PDB entry 7JY8 | electron microscopy, 2.40 A resolution | chains H and S of the 11 polymer chains in the assembly

== Chain H ==
Molecule: Protein RecA
Organism: Escherichia coli
Reference sequence: A0A376NU07 (A0A376NU07_ECOLX); residues 0-333 here correspond to UniProt positions 1-334 (UniProt number = residue number + 1)
Chain sequence (334 residues; row label = number of the first residue in the row; numbering starts at 0):
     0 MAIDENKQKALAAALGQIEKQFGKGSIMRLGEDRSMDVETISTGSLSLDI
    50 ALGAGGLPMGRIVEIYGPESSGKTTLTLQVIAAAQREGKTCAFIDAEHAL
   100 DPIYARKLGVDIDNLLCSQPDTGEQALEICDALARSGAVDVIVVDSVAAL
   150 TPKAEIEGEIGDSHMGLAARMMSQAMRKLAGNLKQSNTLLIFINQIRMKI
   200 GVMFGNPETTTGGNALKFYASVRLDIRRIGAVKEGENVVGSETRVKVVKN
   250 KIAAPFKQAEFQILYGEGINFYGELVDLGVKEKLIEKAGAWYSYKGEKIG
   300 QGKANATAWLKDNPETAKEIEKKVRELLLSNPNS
Disordered / not traced: 0
What the authors report for this chain:
  - mutagenesis - K286N, K302N: decreased binding to dsDNA (citing earlier work)

== Chain S ==
Molecule: 27-nt DNA strand
Sequence (27 nucleotides; numbered 1 to 27; the number before each row is that of its first residue):
     1 TTTTTTTTTTTTTTTTTTTTTTTTTTT

== Chain H / chain S interface ==
Pairs across the interface (18):
  Met-164(H) with DT3(S), base contact
  Ala-168(H) with DT3(S), phosphate contact; DT4(S), phosphate contact
  Arg-169(H) with DT2(S), base contact; DT3(S), hydrogen bond to the base
  Ser-172(H) with DT3(S), hydrogen bond to the phosphate
  Arg-176(H) with DT3(S), salt bridge to the phosphate
  Arg-196(H) with DT7(S), phosphate contact
  Met-197(H) with DT6(S), base contact; DT7(S), hydrogen bond to the phosphate
  Lys-198(H) with DT6(S), base contact; DT7(S), base contact
  Ile-199(H) with DT6(S), base contact; DT7(S), base contact
  Gly-211(H) with DT5(S), phosphate contact
  Gly-212(H) with DT4(S), phosphate contact; DT5(S), hydrogen bond to the phosphate
  Asn-213(H) with DT4(S), hydrogen bond to the phosphate
Interface residues without a listed pair, chain H (16 interface residues in all): Gly-165, Gly-200, Thr-209, Thr-210

== Overview ==
The interface between chain H and chain S involves 16 residues on one side and 6 on the other, with 5 hydrogen
bonds and 1 salt bridge. Polar contacts include Arg-169(H)/DT3(S), Ser-172(H)/DT3(S) and Met-197(H)/DT7(S).
The paper reports that K286N and K302N of chain H reduce binding to dsDNA.
Chain H is Protein RecA (Escherichia coli) and chain S is a 27-nt DNA strand; the structure, Analysis of a
strand exchange reaction with a mini filament of 9-RecA, 27-mer ssDNA, partially-homologous 67 ..., was
determined by electron microscopy together with 7JY6, 7JY7 and 7JY9 from the same study.
